3K61 - chains A and B; structure by X-ray diffraction, 2.21 A resolution.

== Chain A ==
Name: Fem-3 mRNA-binding factor 2
Organism: Caenorhabditis elegans
Notes: fragment: RNA-binding domain
UniProt: Q09312 (FBF2_CAEEL); residue numbers follow UniProt; this construct covers 164-575
Sequence (412 residues; row label = number of the first residue in the row):
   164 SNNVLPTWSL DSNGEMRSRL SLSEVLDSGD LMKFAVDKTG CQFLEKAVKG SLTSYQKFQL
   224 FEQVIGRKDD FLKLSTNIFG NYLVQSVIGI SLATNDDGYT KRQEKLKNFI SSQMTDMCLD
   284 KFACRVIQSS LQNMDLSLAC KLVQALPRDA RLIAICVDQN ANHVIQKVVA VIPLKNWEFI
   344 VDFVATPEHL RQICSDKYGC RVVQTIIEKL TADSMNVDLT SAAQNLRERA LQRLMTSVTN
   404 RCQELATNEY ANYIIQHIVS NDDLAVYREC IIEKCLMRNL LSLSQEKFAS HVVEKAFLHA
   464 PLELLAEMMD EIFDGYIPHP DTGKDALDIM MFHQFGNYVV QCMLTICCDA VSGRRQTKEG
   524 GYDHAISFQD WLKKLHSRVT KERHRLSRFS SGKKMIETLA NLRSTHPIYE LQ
Disordered / not traced: 164-167, 173-179, 568-575
UniProt features mapped onto this chain:
  - site: Tyr479 (Interacts with lst-1)
  - mutagenesis: Arg288 (R288A: Reduces RNA binding affinity; R288F/Y: Broadens binding specificity at specific nucleotide positions in the RNA target ...), Cys363 (C363A: Increases binding affinity for 8 nt target RNA by comparison with 9 nt target; when associated with only Y-364, or with Y-364 and A- or S-367 ...), Arg364 (R364Y: Abolishes binding affinity for both 8 and 9 nt target RNAs ...), Gln367 (Q367A/S: Increases binding specificity for 8 nt RNA target when associated with A- or S-363 and Y-364), Leu444 (L444A: Does not affect binding to lst-1), Gln448 (Q448G: Slightly reduces binding to lst-1), His454 (H454A: Reduces binding affinity to 9 nt target RNA; H454Y/F/W/N/R: Switches nucleotide specificity at positions +2 and +3 in the RNA target), Tyr479 to Thr485 (Abrogates binding to lst-1), Tyr479 (Y479A: Reduces thermal stability and disrupts interaction with lst-1; Y479G/A/V/Q/F/R: Abrogates binding to lst-1), Ile480 (I480A: Does not affect binding to lst-1), Pro481 (P481A: Does not affect binding to lst-1), His482 (H482A: Does not affect binding to lst-1), 4 further mutagenesis entries in UniProt
What the authors report for this chain:
  - specificity-determining residues: Ile328 to Lys372

== Chain B ==
Molecule: 9-nt RNA strand
Sequence (9 nucleotides; numbered 1 to 9; the number before each row is that of its first residue):
     1 UGUAAAAUC

== Chain A / chain B interface ==
Contacting residue pairs - 44 pairs, chain A then chain B:
  Lys201(A) - C9(B)  hydrogen bond to the sugar
  Ile241(A) - U8(B)  base contact
  Asn244(A) - U8(B)  hydrogen bond to the base
  Tyr245(A) - U8(B)  hydrogen bond to the base
  Tyr245(A) - C9(B)  stacking on the base
  Gln248(A) - U8(B)  hydrogen bond to the base
  Lys284(A) - U8(B)  salt bridge to the phosphate
  Phe285(A) - U8(B)  base contact
  Cys287(A) - A7(B)  base contact
  Arg288(A) - A7(B)  hydrogen bond to the base
  Arg288(A) - U8(B)  hydrogen bond to the phosphate
  Gln291(A) - A7(B)  hydrogen bond to the base
  Gln322(A) - A6(B)  phosphate contact
  Gln322(A) - A7(B)  sugar contact
  Asn323(A) - A7(B)  hydrogen bond to the sugar
  His326(A) - A7(B)  stacking on the base
  Lys360(A) - A4(B)  hydrogen bond to the phosphate
  Lys360(A) - A5(B)  salt bridge to the phosphate
  Tyr361(A) - A5(B)  phosphate contact
  Tyr361(A) - A6(B)  phosphate contact
  Arg364(A) - A4(B)  base contact
  Arg364(A) - A5(B)  hydrogen bond to the sugar
  Glu412(A) - U3(B)  base contact
  Tyr413(A) - A4(B)  sugar contact
  Asn415(A) - U3(B)  hydrogen bond to the base
  Tyr416(A) - U3(B)  hydrogen bond to the base
  Tyr416(A) - A4(B)  stacking on the base
  Gln419(A) - U3(B)  hydrogen bond to the base
  Lys450(A) - G2(B)  hydrogen bond to the sugar
  Lys450(A) - U3(B)  salt bridge to the phosphate
  Phe451(A) - U3(B)  base contact
  Ser453(A) - G2(B)  hydrogen bond to the base
  His454(A) - G2(B)  base contact
  His454(A) - U3(B)  stacking on the base
  Glu457(A) - G2(B)  hydrogen bond to the base
  Gln497(A) - U1(B)  base contact
  Phe498(A) - G2(B)  sugar contact
  Asn500(A) - U1(B)  hydrogen bond to the base
  Tyr501(A) - U1(B)  hydrogen bond to the base
  Tyr501(A) - G2(B)  stacking on the base
  Gln504(A) - U1(B)  hydrogen bond to the base
  Ser553(A) - U1(B)  base contact
  Ser554(A) - U1(B)  base contact
  Lys557(A) - U1(B)  hydrogen bond to the base
Also at the interface, not in a pair above, chain A (35 interface residues in all): Phe242

== Overview ==
The interface between chain A and chain B involves 35 residues on one side and 9 on the other; the contacts
include 20 hydrogen bonds, 3 salt bridges and 5 aromatic stacking contacts. Polar contacts include
Asn244(A)-U8(B), Tyr245(A)-U8(B) and Gln248(A)-U8(B). Curated annotation (UniProt) lists 15 mutagenesis sites
on chain A. From the paper: the specificity determinant Ile328(A).
Chain A is Fem-3 mRNA-binding factor 2 (Caenorhabditis elegans) and chain B is a 9-nt RNA strand; the
structure, Crystal structure of FBF-2/fog-1 FBEa complex, was determined by X-ray diffraction (same
publication as 3K5Q, 3K5Y, 3K5Z and 3K64).
